Entry 1TT5 (X-ray diffraction, 2.60 A resolution); this record covers chains B and E of the 3 polymer chains in the assembly.

== Chain B ==
Name: ubiquitin-activating enzyme E1C isoform 1
Organism: Homo sapiens
Sequence (434 residues; numbered 9 to 1013; 571 numbers in that range are skipped by the numbering (no residue carries them; nothing is unmodelled there); the number before each row is that of its first residue):
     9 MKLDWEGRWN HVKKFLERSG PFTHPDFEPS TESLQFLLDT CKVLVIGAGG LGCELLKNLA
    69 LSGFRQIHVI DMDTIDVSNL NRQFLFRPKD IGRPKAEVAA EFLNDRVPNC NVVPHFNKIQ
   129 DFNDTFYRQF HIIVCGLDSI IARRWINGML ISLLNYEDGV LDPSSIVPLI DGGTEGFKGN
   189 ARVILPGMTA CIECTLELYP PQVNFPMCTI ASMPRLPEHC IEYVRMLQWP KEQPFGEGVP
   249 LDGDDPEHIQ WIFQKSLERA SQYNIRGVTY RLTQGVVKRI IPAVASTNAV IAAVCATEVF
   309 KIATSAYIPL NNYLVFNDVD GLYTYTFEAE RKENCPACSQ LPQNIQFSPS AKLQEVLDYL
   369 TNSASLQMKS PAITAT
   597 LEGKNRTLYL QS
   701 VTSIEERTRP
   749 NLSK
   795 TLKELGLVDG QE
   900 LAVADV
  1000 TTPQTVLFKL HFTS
Unresolved in the structure: 356-360, 597-600, 749, 795-799, 1009-1013
Construct notes: cloning artifact (9-11)
Metal / ion sites: Zn2+: Cys199, Cys202, Cys343, Cys346

== Chain E ==
Name: Ubiquitin-conjugating enzyme E2 M
Organism: Homo sapiens
UniProt: P61081 (UBCM_HUMAN); residue numbers follow UniProt; this construct covers 1-26
Sequence (26 residues; row label = number of the first residue in the row):
     1 MIKLFSLKQQ KKEEESAGGT KGSSKK
Unresolved in the structure: 14-26

== Chain B / chain E interface ==
Contacting residue pairs - 32 pairs, chain B then chain E:
  His32(B) - Leu4(E)
  His32(B) - Phe5(E)
  Pro33(B) - Leu4(E)  hydrophobic
  Asp34(B) - Leu4(E)
  Asp34(B) - Ser6(E)
  Ser41(B) - Gln9(E)  hydrogen bond
  Phe44(B) - Gln9(E)
  Phe44(B) - Gln10(E)
  Arg136(B) - Lys12(E)  hydrogen bond (backbone-side chain)
  Gln137(B) - Lys12(E)
  Phe138(B) - Lys12(E)  hydrogen bond (backbone-side chain)
  His139(B) - Gln10(E)  hydrogen bond (side chain-backbone)
  His139(B) - Lys12(E)
  Ile140(B) - Leu7(E)  hydrophobic
  Pro171(B) - Lys3(E)
  Pro171(B) - Phe5(E)
  Ile174(B) - Phe5(E)  hydrophobic
  Val175(B) - Lys12(E)
  Pro176(B) - Phe5(E)  hydrophobic
  Leu193(B) - Met1(E)  hydrophobic
  Leu193(B) - Phe5(E)  hydrophobic
  Met196(B) - Met1(E)  hydrophobic
  Met196(B) - Lys3(E)
  Met196(B) - Leu4(E)
  Met196(B) - Phe5(E)  hydrophobic
  Thr197(B) - Met1(E)
  Ile310(B) - Leu7(E)
  Ala311(B) - Leu7(E)  hydrophobic
  Ala311(B) - Gln9(E)  hydrogen bond (backbone-side chain)
  Thr312(B) - Gln9(E)
  Ser313(B) - Ser6(E)  hydrogen bond
  Glu336(B) - Met1(E)  hydrogen bond (side chain-backbone)
Other interface residues (no listed pair), chain B (23 interface residues in all): Ser172
Other interface residues (no listed pair), chain E (11 interface residues in all): Lys8, Lys11
Interface features reported in the paper:
  - residue pairs: His32(B)-Leu4(E) (hydrophobic contact), Pro33(B)-Leu4(E) (hydrophobic contact), Arg136(B)-Lys12(E) (backbone contact), Phe138(B)-Lys12(E) (backbone contact), Ser313(B)-Ser6(E) (hydrogen bond)
  - interface residues, chain B: Phe44(B), His139(B), Ile140(B), Pro171(B), Ile174(B), Pro176(B), Leu193(B), Met196(B), Ile310(B), Ala311(B)
  - interface residues, chain E: Met1(E), Phe5(E), Leu7(E)
  - hot spots on chain E (mutagenesis) - L4A, L4A/F5A/L7A, F5A, F5A/L7A (20-fold), L7A, K12A: decreased binding to ubiquitin-activating enzyme E1C isoform 1 (chain B)

== Summary ==
23 residues of chain B and 11 residues of chain E are in contact, with 7 hydrogen bonds. Among the polar pairs
are Ser41(B)-Gln9(E), Arg136(B)-Lys12(E) and Phe138(B)-Lys12(E). The authors report hydrophobic contacts
between His32(B) and Leu4(E) and Pro33(B) and Leu4(E); backbone contacts between Arg136(B) and Lys12(E) and
Phe138(B) and Lys12(E); a hydrogen bond between Ser313(B) and Ser6(E). The paper reports that L4A, L4A/F5A/L7A
and F5A of chain E, among others, reduce binding to ubiquitin-activating enzyme E1C isoform 1 (chain B);
interface residues Phe44(B), His139(B) and Met1(E) among others; 6 substitutions were tested in all.
Here chain B is ubiquitin-activating enzyme E1C isoform 1 and chain E is Ubiquitin-conjugating enzyme E2 M,
both from Homo sapiens. Entry 1TT5 (Structure of APPBP1-UBA3-Ubc12N26: a unique E1-E2 interaction required for
optimal conjugation of the ubiquitin-like protein NEDD8) was determined by X-ray diffraction.
